PDB entry 4KOE | X-ray diffraction, 3.02 A resolution | chains B and H of the 8 polymer chains in the assembly

== Chain B ==
Name: DNA topoisomerase 4 subunit A
Source organism: Streptococcus pneumoniae
Notes: EC 5.99.1.3; fragment: ParC55
Reference sequence: P72525 (PARC_STRPN); residue numbers follow UniProt; this construct covers 1-488
Sequence (496 residues; row label = number of the first residue in the row):
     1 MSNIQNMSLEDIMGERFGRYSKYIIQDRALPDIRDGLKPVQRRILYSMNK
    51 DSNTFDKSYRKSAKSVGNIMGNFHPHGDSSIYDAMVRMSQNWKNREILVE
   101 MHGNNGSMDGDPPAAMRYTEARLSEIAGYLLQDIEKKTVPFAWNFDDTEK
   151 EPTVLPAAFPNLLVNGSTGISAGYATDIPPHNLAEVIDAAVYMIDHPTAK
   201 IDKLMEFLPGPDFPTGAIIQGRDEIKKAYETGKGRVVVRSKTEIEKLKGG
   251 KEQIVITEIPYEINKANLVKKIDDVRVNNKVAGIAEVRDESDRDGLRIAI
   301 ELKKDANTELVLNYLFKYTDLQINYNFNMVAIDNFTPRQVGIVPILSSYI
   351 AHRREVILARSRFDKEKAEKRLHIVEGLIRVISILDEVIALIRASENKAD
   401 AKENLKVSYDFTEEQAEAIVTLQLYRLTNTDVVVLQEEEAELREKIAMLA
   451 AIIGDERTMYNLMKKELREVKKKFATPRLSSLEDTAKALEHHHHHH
Disordered / not traced: 1-2, 485-496
Differences from the reference sequence: engineered mutation Thr257 (Ile in P72525); expression tag (489-496)
UniProt features mapped onto this chain:
  - active site: Tyr118 (O-(5'-phospho-DNA)-tyrosine intermediate)
  - site: Lys38 (Interaction with DNA), His74 (Interaction with DNA), His76 (Interaction with DNA), Arg87 (Interaction with DNA), Lys93 (Interaction with DNA), Arg117 (Transition state stabilizer)
Metal / ion sites: Mg2+: Phe316, Thr319, Gln322

== Chain H ==
Molecule: E-site DNA4
Sequence (11 nucleotides; row label = number of the first residue in the row):
     1 GACTATGCACG

== Interface between chain B and chain H ==
Contacting residue pairs (18):
  Phe17(B) - DC8(H)  phosphate contact
  Ala115(B) - DG1(H)  sugar contact
  Ala115(B) - DA2(H)  phosphate contact
  Arg117(B) - DG1(H)  base contact
  Tyr118(B) - DG1(H)  covalent bond
  Ile170(B) - DC8(H)  base contact
  Ile170(B) - DA9(H)  base contact
  Ser171(B) - DC8(H)  phosphate contact
  Ser171(B) - DA9(H)  sugar contact
  Ala172(B) - DC8(H)  phosphate contact
  Ala172(B) - DA9(H)  phosphate contact
  Gly173(B) - DC8(H)  phosphate contact
  Gly173(B) - DA9(H)  hydrogen bond to the phosphate
  Tyr174(B) - DA9(H)  sugar contact
  Ala175(B) - DA9(H)  sugar contact
  Arg235(B) - DG11(H)  hydrogen bond to the phosphate
  Asn326(B) - DG11(H)  sugar contact
  Asn328(B) - DC10(H)  sugar contact
Also at the interface, not in a pair above, chain B (18 interface residues in all): Tyr20, Pro112, Pro113, Ala114, Lys233
Also at the interface, not in a pair above, chain H (7 interface residues in all): DC3

== Overview ==
Chain B and chain H form an interface of 18 and 7 residues respectively, with 1 covalent bond and 2 hydrogen
bonds. Among the polar pairs are Gly173(B)-DA9(H) and Arg235(B)-DG11(H). Curated annotation (UniProt) lists
active-site residue Tyr118(B) on chain B.
Here chain B is DNA topoisomerase 4 subunit A (Streptococcus pneumoniae) and chain H is E-site DNA4. Entry
4KOE (Quinolone(Trovafloxacin)-DNA cleavage complex of type IV topoisomerase from S. pneumoniae) was
determined by X-ray diffraction.
